PDB entry 3KTK | X-ray diffraction, 2.60 A resolution | chains B and J of the 28 polymer chains in the assembly

# Chain B (and J)
Name: ATP-dependent Clp protease proteolytic subunit
Source organism: Bacillus subtilis
Notes: EC 3.4.21.92; chain J of this document is another copy of the same molecule, construct and numbering; everything in this record applies to it too
Reference sequence: P80244 (CLPP_BACSU); residues 1-196 here correspond to UniProt positions 2-197 (UniProt number = residue number + 1)
Sequence (199 residues; row label = number of the first residue in the row):
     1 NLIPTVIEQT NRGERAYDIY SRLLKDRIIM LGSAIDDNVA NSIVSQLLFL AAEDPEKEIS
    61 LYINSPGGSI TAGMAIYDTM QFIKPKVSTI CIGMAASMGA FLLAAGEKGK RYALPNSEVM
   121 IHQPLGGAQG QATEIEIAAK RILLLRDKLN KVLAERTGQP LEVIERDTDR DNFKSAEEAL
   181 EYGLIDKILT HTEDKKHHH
Not modelled in the structure: 1-17, 192-199
Differences from the reference sequence: expression tag (197-199)
Curated features (UniProtKB/Swiss-Prot):
  - active site: Ser-97 (Nucleophile), His-122
Reported in the primary citation:
  - binding site for Acyldepsipeptide 2: Leu-48, Asp-78, Thr-79
  - binding site for Acyldepsipeptide 2: Leu-23, Ile-28
  - mutagenesis - Y62A: decreased catalytic activity on ADEPs
  - mutagenesis - Y62W: abolished catalytic activity on ADEP
  - mutagenesis - F82A: abolished catalytic activity on ADEPs
  - mutagenesis - F49S: increased catalytic activity on ADEP
  - mutagenesis - I19C/S45C: increased catalytic activity

# Chain B / chain J interface
Residue-residue contacts (45):
  Gln-123(B) / Gln-131(J)  hydrogen bond
  Gln-123(B) / Ala-132(J)
  Gln-123(B) / Thr-133(J)  hydrogen bond
  Pro-124(B) / Gly-130(J)
  Pro-124(B) / Gln-131(J)
  Pro-124(B) / Ala-132(J)  hydrogen bond (backbone-backbone)
  Leu-125(B) / Gly-130(J)
  Leu-125(B) / Gln-131(J)
  Gly-126(B) / Gln-129(J)
  Gly-126(B) / Gly-130(J)  hydrogen bond (backbone-backbone)
  Gly-126(B) / Ile-135(J)
  Gly-127(B) / Ala-128(J)
  Gly-127(B) / Gln-129(J)
  Gly-127(B) / Ile-135(J)
  Ala-128(B) / Gly-126(J)
  Ala-128(B) / Gly-127(J)
  Ala-128(B) / Ala-128(J)  hydrogen bond (backbone-backbone)
  Gln-129(B) / Gly-126(J)
  Gln-129(B) / Gly-127(J)
  Gly-130(B) / Pro-124(J)
  Gly-130(B) / Leu-125(J)
  Gly-130(B) / Gly-126(J)  hydrogen bond (backbone-backbone)
  Gln-131(B) / Gln-123(J)  hydrogen bond
  Gln-131(B) / Pro-124(J)
  Gln-131(B) / Leu-125(J)
  Gln-131(B) / Asp-169(J)  hydrogen bond (side chain-backbone)
  Gln-131(B) / Arg-170(J)
  Ala-132(B) / Gln-123(J)
  Ala-132(B) / Pro-124(J)  hydrogen bond (backbone-backbone)
  Ala-132(B) / Ile-142(J)  hydrophobic
  Ala-132(B) / Leu-143(J)
  Thr-133(B) / Gln-123(J)  hydrogen bond
  Thr-133(B) / Asp-169(J)
  Ile-135(B) / Gly-126(J)
  Ile-135(B) / Gly-127(J)
  Ile-135(B) / Ala-139(J)  hydrophobic
  Ile-135(B) / Ile-142(J)  hydrophobic
  Glu-136(B) / Leu-143(J)
  Ala-139(B) / Ala-139(J)  hydrophobic
  Ile-142(B) / Ala-132(J)  hydrophobic
  Ile-142(B) / Ile-135(J)  hydrophobic
  Leu-143(B) / Glu-136(J)
  Asp-169(B) / Gln-131(J)  hydrogen bond (backbone-side chain)
  Asp-169(B) / Thr-133(J)
  Arg-170(B) / Gln-131(J)
Interface residues without a listed pair, chain B (20 interface residues in all): Arg-146, Thr-168
Interface residues without a listed pair, chain J (20 interface residues in all): Arg-146, Thr-168

# Summary
The chain B/chain J interface involves 20 residues from each chain, with 11 hydrogen bonds. Among the polar
pairs are Gln-123(B)/Gln-131(J), Gln-123(B)/Thr-133(J) and Gln-131(B)/Asp-169(J). From the paper: a binding
site for Acyldepsipeptide 2 at Leu-48(B), Asp-78(B) and Thr-79(B) among others; Y62A of chain B reduces
catalytic activity on ADEPs; 5 substitutions were tested in all.
Chain B and chain J are both ATP-dependent Clp protease proteolytic subunit (Bacillus subtilis); the
structure, Structure of ClpP in complex with ADEP2 in triclinic crystal form, was determined by X-ray
diffraction together with 3KTG, 3KTH, 3KTI and 3KTJ from the same study.
